Entry 6G61 (X-ray diffraction, 1.80 A resolution); this record covers chain A.

[Chain A]
Molecule: Thioredoxin O1, mitochondrial
Organism: Arabidopsis thaliana
UniProt: O64764 (TRXO1_ARATH); residues 2-113 here correspond to UniProt positions 83-194 (UniProt number = residue number + 81)
Sequence (133 residues; row label = number of the first residue in the row; numbers below 1 keep their minus sign (Met-19 is residue -19)):
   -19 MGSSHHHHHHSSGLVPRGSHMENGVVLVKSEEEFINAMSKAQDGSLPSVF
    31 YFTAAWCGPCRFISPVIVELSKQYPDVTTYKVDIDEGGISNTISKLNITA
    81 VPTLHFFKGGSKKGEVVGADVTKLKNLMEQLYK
Not modelled in the structure: -19 to 2
Construct notes: initiating methionine (-19); expression tag (-18 to 1)
Swiss-Prot annotation at these positions:
  - active site (Nucleophile): Cys37, Cys40
  - site (Contributes to redox potential value): Gly38, Pro39
Cystine bridges: Cys37-Cys40
From the paper describing this entry:
  - conformationally variable residues (loop rearrangement): Trp36 to Phe42, Gly68 to Thr79
  - interface residues: Trp36, Arg41

[Summary]
UniProt lists active-site residues Cys37 and Cys40. From the paper: interface residues Trp36 and Arg41;
conformational variability at Trp36 and Gly68.
Chain A is Thioredoxin O1, mitochondrial (Arabidopsis thaliana); the structure, Crystal structure of
thioredoxin O1 from Arabidopsis thaliana in oxidized state, was determined by X-ray diffraction, deposited
together with 6G62.
